PDB entry 1TWC | X-ray diffraction, 3.00 A resolution | chains A and E of the 10 polymer chains in the assembly

== Chain A ==
Protein: DNA-directed RNA polymerase II largest subunit
From: Saccharomyces cerevisiae
Notes: EC 2.7.7.6
UniProt: P04050 (RPB1_YEAST); residue numbers follow UniProt; this construct covers 1-1733
Amino-acid sequence (1733 residues; numbered 1 to 1733; the number before each row is that of its first residue):
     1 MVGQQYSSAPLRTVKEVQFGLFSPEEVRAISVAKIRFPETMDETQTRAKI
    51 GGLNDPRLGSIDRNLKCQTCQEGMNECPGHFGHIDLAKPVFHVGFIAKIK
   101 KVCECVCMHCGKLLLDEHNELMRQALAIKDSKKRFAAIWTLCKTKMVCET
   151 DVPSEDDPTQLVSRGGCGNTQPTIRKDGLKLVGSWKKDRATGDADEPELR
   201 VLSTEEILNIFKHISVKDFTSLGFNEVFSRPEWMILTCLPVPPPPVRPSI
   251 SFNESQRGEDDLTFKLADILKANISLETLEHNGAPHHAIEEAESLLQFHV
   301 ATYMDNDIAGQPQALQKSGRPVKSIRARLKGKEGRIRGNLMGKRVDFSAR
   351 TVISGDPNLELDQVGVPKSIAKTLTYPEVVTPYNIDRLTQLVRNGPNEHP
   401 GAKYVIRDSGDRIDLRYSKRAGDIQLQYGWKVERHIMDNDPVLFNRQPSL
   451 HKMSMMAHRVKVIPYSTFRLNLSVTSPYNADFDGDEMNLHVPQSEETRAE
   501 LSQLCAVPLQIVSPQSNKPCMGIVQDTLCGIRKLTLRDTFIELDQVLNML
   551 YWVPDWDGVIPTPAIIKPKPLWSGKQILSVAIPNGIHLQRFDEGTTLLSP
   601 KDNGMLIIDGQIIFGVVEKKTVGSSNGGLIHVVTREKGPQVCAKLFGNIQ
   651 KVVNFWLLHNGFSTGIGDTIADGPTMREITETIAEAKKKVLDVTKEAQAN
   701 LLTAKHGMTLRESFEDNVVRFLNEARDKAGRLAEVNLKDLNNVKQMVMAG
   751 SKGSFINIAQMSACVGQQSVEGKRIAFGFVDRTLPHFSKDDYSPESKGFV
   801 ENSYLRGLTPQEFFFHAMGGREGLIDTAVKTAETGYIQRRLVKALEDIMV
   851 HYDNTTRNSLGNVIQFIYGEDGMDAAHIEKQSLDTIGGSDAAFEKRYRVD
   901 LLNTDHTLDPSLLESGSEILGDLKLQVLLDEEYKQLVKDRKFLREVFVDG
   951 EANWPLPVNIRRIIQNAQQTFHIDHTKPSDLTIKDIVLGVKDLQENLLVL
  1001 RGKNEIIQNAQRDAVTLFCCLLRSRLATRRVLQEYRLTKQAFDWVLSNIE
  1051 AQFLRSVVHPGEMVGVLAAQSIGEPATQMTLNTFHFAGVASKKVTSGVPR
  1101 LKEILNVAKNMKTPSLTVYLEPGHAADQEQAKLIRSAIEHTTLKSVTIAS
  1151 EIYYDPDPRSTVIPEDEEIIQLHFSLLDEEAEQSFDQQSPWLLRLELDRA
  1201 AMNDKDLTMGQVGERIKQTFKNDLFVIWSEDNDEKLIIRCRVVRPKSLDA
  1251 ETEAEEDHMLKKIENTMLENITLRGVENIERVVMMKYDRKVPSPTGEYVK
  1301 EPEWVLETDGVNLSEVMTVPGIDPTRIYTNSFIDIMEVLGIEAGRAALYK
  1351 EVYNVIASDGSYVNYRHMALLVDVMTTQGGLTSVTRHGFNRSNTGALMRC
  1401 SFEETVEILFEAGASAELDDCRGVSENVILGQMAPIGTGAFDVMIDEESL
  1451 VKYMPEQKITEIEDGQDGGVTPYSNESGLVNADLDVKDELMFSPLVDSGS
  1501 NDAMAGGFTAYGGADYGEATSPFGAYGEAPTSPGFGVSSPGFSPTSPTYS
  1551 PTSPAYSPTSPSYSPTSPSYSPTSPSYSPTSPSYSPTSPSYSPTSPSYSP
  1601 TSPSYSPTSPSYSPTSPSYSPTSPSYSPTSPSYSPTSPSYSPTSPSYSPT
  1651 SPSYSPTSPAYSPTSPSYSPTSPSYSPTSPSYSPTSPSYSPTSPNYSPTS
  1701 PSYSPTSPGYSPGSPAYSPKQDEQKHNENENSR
Disordered / not traced: 1-2, 249-260, 306-323, 330-345, 1082-1091, 1174-1175, 1177-1186, 1244-1253, 1386-1404, 1451-1733
Metal / ion sites: Zn2+ site 1: C70, C77, H80; Zn2+ site 2: C107, C110, C148, C167; Mn2+ site 1: D481, D483, D485 (together with GTP); Mn2+ site 2: D481, D483 (together with GTP) (shared with 1 residue of chain B)
Residues lining bound ligands: GTP (guanosine-5'-triphosphate): D481, D483, D485, K752, G753
Swiss-Prot annotation at these positions:
  - region: P248 to D260 (Lid loop), N306 to K323 (Rudder loop), P810 to E822 (Bridging helix)
  - binding site (Zn(2+)): C67, C70, C77, H80, C107, C110, C148, C167
  - binding site (Mg(2+)): D481, D483, D485
  - modified residue: T1471 (Phosphothreonine)
  - cross-link (Glycyl lysine isopeptide (Lys-Gly)): K695 (interchain with G-Cter in ubiquitin), K1246 (interchain with G-Cter in ubiquitin), K1350 (interchain with G-Cter in ubiquitin)
  - natural variant: S1653 to P1659 (deletion: In strain: A364A)
  - mutagenesis: K1246 (K1246R: Impairs ubiquitination during transcription stress)

== Chain E ==
Protein: DNA-directed RNA polymerases I, II, and III 27 kDa polypeptide
From: Saccharomyces cerevisiae
Notes: EC 2.7.7.6
UniProt: P20434 (RPB5_YEAST); numbering as in UniProt (aligned over 1-215)
Amino-acid sequence (215 residues; each row starts with the number of its first residue):
     1 MDQENERNISRLWRAFRTVKEMVKDRGYFITQEEVELPLEDFKAKYCDSM
    51 GRPQRKMMSFQANPTEESISKFPDMGSLWVEFCDEPSVGVKTMKTFVIHI
   101 QEKNFQTGIFVYQNNITPSAMKLVPSIPPATIETFNEAALVVNITHHELV
   151 PKHIRLSSDEKRELLKRYRLKESQLPRIQRADPVALYLGLKRGEVVKIIR
   201 KSETSGRYASYRICM

== How chain A and chain E interact ==
Contacting residue pairs (82):
  K129(A) with M215(E)
  E155(A) with P125(E)
  D156(A) with S126(E)
  D157(A) with K94(E); L123(E)
  R857(A) with Y168(E); L170(E)
  L860(A) with Q174(E)
  G861(A) with Q174(E)
  N862(A) with S173(E); Q174(E)
  V863(A) with Q174(E), hydrogen bond (backbone-backbone); P176(E)
  Q865(A) with Y208(E)
  F866(A) with L175(E), hydrophobic; Y208(E), hydrogen bond (backbone-side chain); S210(E); Y211(E), hydrophobic
  G869(A) with T204(E)
  E870(A) with R200(E), salt bridge; S202(E), hydrogen bond; T204(E); S205(E), hydrogen bond (backbone-side chain); Y208(E)
  D871(A) with T204(E); S205(E)
  F942(A) with G206(E); R207(E)
  W954(A) with E203(E)
  L956(A) with T204(E)
  N1004(A) with R167(E)
  I1006(A) with E163(E)
  I1007(A) with Y168(E)
  D1013(A) with S205(E); R207(E), salt bridge
  A1014(A) with S205(E)
  T1016(A) with S205(E)
  L1017(A) with E203(E); T204(E); S205(E), hydrogen bond (backbone-backbone); G206(E)
  M1317(A) with V142(E)
  T1318(A) with R11(E); R14(E), hydrogen bond (backbone-side chain); V141(E)
  P1324(A) with V142(E), hydrophobic; H147(E), hydrogen bond (backbone-side chain)
  T1325(A) with H146(E), hydrogen bond (side chain-backbone); H147(E); E148(E), hydrogen bond (backbone-backbone)
  R1326(A) with E148(E)
  I1327(A) with H147(E)
  E1337(A) with P183(E)
  V1338(A) with I144(E); P183(E)
  L1339(A) with I144(E), hydrophobic; H147(E); V150(E); V184(E)
  G1340(A) with D182(E); P183(E)
  I1341(A) with D182(E), hydrogen bond (backbone-side chain); R212(E)
  E1342(A) with P151(E); H153(E); I198(E); R200(E), salt bridge; R212(E), salt bridge
  A1343(A) with L149(E); V150(E), hydrophobic
  R1345(A) with R200(E)
  Y1349(A) with E203(E)
  Y1365(A) with E203(E); T204(E)
  R1366(A) with T204(E)
  T1376(A) with R212(E), hydrogen bond (backbone-side chain)
  T1377(A) with P176(E); R177(E), hydrogen bond (backbone-backbone); R212(E)
  Q1378(A) with R177(E)
  G1379(A) with R177(E); Q179(E)
Other interface residues (no listed pair), chain A (60 interface residues in all): N119, E120, A127, T855, I867, E945, V946, F947, A1010, V1319, Y1328, I1335, M1336, A1346, D1373
Other interface residues (no listed pair), chain E (47 interface residues in all): K122, I178, R192, K201, A209

== Summary ==
Chain A and chain E form an interface of 60 and 47 residues respectively, with 12 hydrogen bonds and 4 salt
bridges. Among the polar pairs are E870(A)-R200(E), D1013(A)-R207(E) and E1342(A)-R200(E). Bound to chain A:
GTP.
Here chain A is DNA-directed RNA polymerase II largest subunit and chain E is DNA-directed RNA polymerases I,
II, and III 27 kDa polypeptide, both from Saccharomyces cerevisiae. Entry 1TWC (RNA polymerase II complexed
with GTP) was determined by X-ray diffraction, deposited together with 1R9S, 1R9T, 1TWA, 1TWF, 1TWG and 1TWH.
